Entry 1EC6 (X-ray diffraction, 2.40 A resolution); this record covers chains D and A.

[Chain D]
Molecule: 20-mer RNA hairpin
Sequence (20 nucleotides; each row starts with the number of its first residue):
     1 GAGGACCUAGAUCACCCCUC

[Chain A]
Molecule: RNA-binding protein nova-2
From: Homo sapiens
Notes: fragment: kh3
UniProtKB: Q9UNW9 (NOVA2_HUMAN); aligned to UniProt positions 406-492 over residues 4-90 (the alignment contains insertions or deletions, so no single offset holds)
Chain sequence (87 residues; numbered 4 to 90; the number before each row is that of its first residue):
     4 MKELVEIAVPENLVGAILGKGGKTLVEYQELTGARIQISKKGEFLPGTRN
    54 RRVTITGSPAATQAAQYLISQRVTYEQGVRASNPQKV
Construct notes: cloning artifact (4)
What the authors report for this chain:
  - binding site for 20-mer RNA hairpin: Glu-14, Asn-15, Val-17, Gly-18, Ala-19, Leu-21, Gly-22, Lys-23, Gly-24, Gly-25, Leu-28, Val-29, Ile-39, Gln-40, Ile-41, Ser-42, Lys-43 to Arg-52, Arg-54, Arg-75, Arg-83

[Chain D / chain A interface]
Pairs across the interface (34):
  C6(D) with Lys-44(A), base contact
  C7(D) with Lys-44(A), hydrogen bond to the base; Gly-45(A), sugar contact
  G10(D) with Asn-15(A), base contact; Gln-88(A), hydrogen bond to the base
  A11(D) with Asn-15(A), hydrogen bond to the sugar; Arg-83(A), hydrogen bond to the sugar; Gln-88(A), base contact
  U12(D) with Gly-18(A), hydrogen bond to the base; Ala-19(A), base contact; Gly-22(A), hydrogen bond to the sugar; Lys-23(A), hydrogen bond to the sugar; Gly-24(A), sugar contact
  C13(D) with Glu-14(A), hydrogen bond to the base; Val-17(A), base contact; Leu-21(A), base contact; Gly-22(A), phosphate contact; Lys-23(A), phosphate contact; Gly-24(A), hydrogen bond to the phosphate; Gly-25(A), phosphate contact; Lys-44(A), sugar contact; Arg-54(A), hydrogen bond to the base
  A14(D) with Leu-21(A), base contact; Gly-24(A), sugar contact; Gly-25(A), sugar contact; Leu-28(A), base contact; Val-29(A), sugar contact; Ile-39(A), base contact; Gln-40(A), base contact; Ile-41(A), hydrogen bond to the base; Ser-42(A), base contact
  C15(D) with Arg-38(A), sugar contact; Gln-40(A), hydrogen bond to the base
  C16(D) with Lys-43(A), hydrogen bond to the base
Interface residues without a listed pair, chain A (24 interface residues in all): Lys-89

[Overview]
9 residues of chain D face 24 of chain A across their interface; the contacts include 13 hydrogen bonds. Polar
pairs include C7(D)/Lys-44(A), G10(D)/Gln-88(A) and U12(D)/Gly-18(A). From the paper: a binding site for
20-mer RNA hairpin at Glu-14(A), Asn-15(A) and Val-17(A) among others.
Chain D is a 20-mer RNA hairpin and chain A is RNA-binding protein nova-2 (Homo sapiens); the structure,
Crystal structure of nova-2 KH3 K-homology RNA-binding domain bound to 20-mer RNA hairpin, was determined by
X-ray diffraction.
